Entry 3CGC (X-ray diffraction, 2.30 A resolution); this record covers chains A and B.

Chain A (and B):
Molecule: Pyridine nucleotide-disulfide oxidoreductase, class I
Source organism: Bacillus anthracis str
Notes: chain B of this document is another copy of the same molecule, construct and numbering; everything in this record applies to it too
Reference sequence: Q81TK8 (Q81TK8_BACAN); residues 1-444 here = UniProt positions 1-444
Amino-acid sequence (480 residues; row label = number of the first residue in the row; numbers below 1 keep their minus sign (Met-35 is residue -35)):
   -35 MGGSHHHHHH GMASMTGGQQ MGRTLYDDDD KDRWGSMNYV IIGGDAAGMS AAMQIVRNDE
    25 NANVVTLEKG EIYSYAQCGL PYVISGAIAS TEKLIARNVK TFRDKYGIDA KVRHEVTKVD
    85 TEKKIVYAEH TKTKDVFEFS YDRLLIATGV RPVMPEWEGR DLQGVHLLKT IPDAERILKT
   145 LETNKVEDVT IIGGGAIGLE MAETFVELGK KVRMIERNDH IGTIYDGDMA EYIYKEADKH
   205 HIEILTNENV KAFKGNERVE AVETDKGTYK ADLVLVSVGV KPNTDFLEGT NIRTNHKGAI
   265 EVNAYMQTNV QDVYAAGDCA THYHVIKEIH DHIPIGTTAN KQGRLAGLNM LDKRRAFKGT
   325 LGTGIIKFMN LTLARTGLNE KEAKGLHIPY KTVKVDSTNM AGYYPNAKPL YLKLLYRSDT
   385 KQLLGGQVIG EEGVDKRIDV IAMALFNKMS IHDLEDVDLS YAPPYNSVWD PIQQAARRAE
Not modelled in the structure: -35 to 0
Differences from the reference sequence: expression tag (-35 to 0)
Covalently attached groups: coenzyme A (COA) linked to Cys42
Ligand contacts:
  - coenzyme A (COA), molecule 1: Asp9, Ala10, Met13, Ser14, Met17, Gln18, Arg21, Ser38, Tyr39, Ala40, Gln41, Ala60, Arg61, Phe66, Gly300, Asn304, Arg308
  - coenzyme A (COA), molecule 2: Tyr425, Val432, Trp433, Gln438, Arg441, Arg442
  - FAD (flavin-adenine dinucleotide), molecule 1: Ile6, Gly7, Gly8, Asp9, Ala10, Ala11, Gly12, Leu31, Glu32, Lys33, Gly34, Gln41, Pro45, His78, Glu79, Val80, Ala111, Thr112, Gly113, Val114, Leu132, Lys133, Ile161, Glu164, Asn247, Phe250, Ala280, Gly281, Asp282, Pro298, Ile299, Gly300, Thr301, Ala303
  - FAD, molecule 2: Tyr425, Ala426, Pro427

Chain A / chain B interface:
Pairs across the interface (111):
  Gln18(A) - Arg441(B)
  Ala40(A) - Tyr367(B)
  Cys42(A) - Tyr425(B)
  Cys42(A) - Pro427(B)
  Tyr46(A) - Tyr368(B)  hydrophobic
  Tyr46(A) - Pro428(B)
  Ala51(A) - Pro369(B)
  Ile52(A) - Tyr367(B)  hydrophobic
  Lys57(A) - Tyr367(B)
  Leu58(A) - Tyr367(B)  hydrophobic
  Gly300(A) - Val432(B)
  Thr301(A) - Asp422(B)
  Thr301(A) - Tyr425(B)
  Thr301(A) - Val432(B)
  Asn304(A) - Val432(B)
  Asn304(A) - Trp433(B)
  Lys305(A) - Glu419(B)
  Lys305(A) - Val421(B)
  Lys305(A) - Trp433(B)
  Lys305(A) - Gln437(B)
  Arg308(A) - Glu419(B)  salt bridge
  Arg308(A) - Arg441(B)
  Arg319(A) - His416(B)
  Arg319(A) - Glu419(B)  salt bridge
  Arg319(A) - Asp420(B)  salt bridge
  Lys322(A) - Asp420(B)
  Thr324(A) - Asp422(B)  hydrogen bond
  Leu325(A) - Asp422(B)  hydrogen bond (backbone-side chain)
  Gly326(A) - Asp422(B)  hydrogen bond (backbone-side chain)
  Thr327(A) - Asp422(B)  hydrogen bond (side chain-backbone)
  Thr327(A) - Ser424(B)
  Ile329(A) - Ser424(B)
  Ile329(A) - Tyr425(B)
  Ile329(A) - Ala426(B)
  Ile329(A) - Tyr429(B)  hydrophobic
  Ile330(A) - Tyr429(B)
  Lys331(A) - Tyr429(B)
  Thr336(A) - Tyr429(B)  hydrogen bond
  Tyr367(A) - Ala40(B)
  Tyr367(A) - Ile52(B)  hydrophobic
  Tyr367(A) - Lys57(B)
  Tyr367(A) - Leu58(B)  hydrophobic
  Tyr368(A) - Tyr46(B)  hydrophobic
  Pro369(A) - Ala51(B)
  Asp399(A) - Lys400(B)  salt bridge
  Asp399(A) - Tyr429(B)
  Lys400(A) - Asp399(B)  salt bridge
  Lys400(A) - Lys400(B)
  Lys400(A) - Asp403(B)
  Ile402(A) - Ser424(B)
  Asp403(A) - Lys400(B)
  Asp403(A) - Val404(B)
  Asp403(A) - Leu423(B)
  Asp403(A) - Ser424(B)  hydrogen bond
  Val404(A) - Asp403(B)
  Val404(A) - Met407(B)
  Ala406(A) - Asp422(B)
  Met407(A) - Val404(B)
  Met407(A) - Met407(B)  hydrophobic
  Met407(A) - Ala408(B)
  Met407(A) - Met413(B)  hydrophobic
  Met407(A) - Leu418(B)  hydrophobic
  Met407(A) - Val421(B)  hydrophobic
  Ala408(A) - Met407(B)
  Phe410(A) - Met413(B)  hydrophobic
  Phe410(A) - Asp420(B)
  Phe410(A) - Val421(B)  hydrophobic
  Asn411(A) - Asn411(B)
  Asn411(A) - Met413(B)  hydrogen bond
  Met413(A) - Met407(B)  hydrophobic
  Met413(A) - Asn411(B)  hydrogen bond
  His416(A) - Arg319(B)
  Glu419(A) - Lys305(B)
  Glu419(A) - Arg308(B)  salt bridge
  Glu419(A) - Arg319(B)  salt bridge
  Asp420(A) - Arg319(B)  salt bridge
  Asp420(A) - Lys322(B)
  Asp420(A) - Phe410(B)
  Val421(A) - Lys305(B)
  Val421(A) - Met407(B)  hydrophobic
  Val421(A) - Phe410(B)  hydrophobic
  Asp422(A) - Thr301(B)
  Asp422(A) - Thr324(B)  hydrogen bond
  Asp422(A) - Leu325(B)  hydrogen bond (side chain-backbone)
  Asp422(A) - Gly326(B)  hydrogen bond (side chain-backbone)
  Asp422(A) - Thr327(B)  hydrogen bond (backbone-side chain)
  Asp422(A) - Ala406(B)
  Leu423(A) - Asp403(B)
  Ser424(A) - Thr327(B)
  Ser424(A) - Ile329(B)
  Ser424(A) - Ile402(B)
  Ser424(A) - Asp403(B)  hydrogen bond
  Tyr425(A) - Cys42(B)
  Tyr425(A) - Thr301(B)
  Tyr425(A) - Ile329(B)
  Ala426(A) - Ile329(B)
  Pro427(A) - Cys42(B)
  Pro428(A) - Tyr46(B)
  Tyr429(A) - Ile329(B)  hydrophobic
  Tyr429(A) - Ile330(B)
  Tyr429(A) - Lys331(B)
  Tyr429(A) - Thr336(B)  hydrogen bond
  Tyr429(A) - Asp399(B)
  Val432(A) - Gly300(B)
  Val432(A) - Thr301(B)
  Val432(A) - Asn304(B)
  Trp433(A) - Asn304(B)
  Trp433(A) - Lys305(B)
  Gln437(A) - Lys305(B)
  Arg441(A) - Gln18(B)
  Arg441(A) - Arg308(B)
Also at the interface, not in a pair above, chain A (61 interface residues in all): Arg21, Gly43, Thr302, Gly323, Leu335, Asp417, Leu418, Asn430
Also at the interface, not in a pair above, chain B (62 interface residues in all): Arg21, Gly43, Ile299, Thr302, Gly323, Leu335, Asp417, Asn430

In short:
61 residues of chain A face 62 of chain B across their interface; the contacts include 14 hydrogen bonds and 8
salt bridges. Among the polar pairs are Arg308(A)-Glu419(B), Arg319(A)-Glu419(B) and Arg319(A)-Asp420(B).
Chain A binds flavin-adenine dinucleotide and coenzyme A.
Both chains are Pyridine nucleotide-disulfide oxidoreductase, class I (Bacillus anthracis str). Entry 3CGC
(Pyridine Nucleotide Complexes with Bacillus anthracis Coenzyme A-Disulfide Reductase: A Structural Analysis
of Dual NAD(P)H Specificity) was determined by X-ray diffraction together with 3CGB and 3CGD from the same
study.
